5NZN - chains A and B of the 4 polymer chains in the assembly; structure by X-ray diffraction, 1.73 A resolution.

== Chain A (and B) ==
Protein: Neuraminidase
Source organism: unidentified influenza virus
Notes: chain B of this document is another copy of the same molecule, construct and numbering; everything in this record applies to it too
UniProt: W5R8B8 (W5R8B8_9INFA); residue numbers follow UniProt; this construct covers 82-469
Amino-acid sequence (388 residues; numbered 82 to 469; the number before each row is that of its first residue):
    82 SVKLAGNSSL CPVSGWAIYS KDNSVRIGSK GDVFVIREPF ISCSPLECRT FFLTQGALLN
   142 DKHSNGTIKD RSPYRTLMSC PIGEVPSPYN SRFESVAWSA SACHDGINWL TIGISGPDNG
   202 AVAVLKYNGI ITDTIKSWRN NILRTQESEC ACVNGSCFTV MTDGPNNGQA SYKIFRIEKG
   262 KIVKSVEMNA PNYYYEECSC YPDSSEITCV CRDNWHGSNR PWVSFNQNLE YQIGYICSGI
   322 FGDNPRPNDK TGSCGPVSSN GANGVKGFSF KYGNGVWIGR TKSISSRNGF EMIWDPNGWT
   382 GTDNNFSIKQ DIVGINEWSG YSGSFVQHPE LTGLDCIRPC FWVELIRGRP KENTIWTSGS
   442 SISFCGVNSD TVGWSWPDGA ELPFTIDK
Disordered / not traced: 469
Cystine bridges: Cys-92/Cys-417, Cys-124/Cys-129, Cys-184/Cys-231, Cys-233/Cys-238, Cys-279/Cys-292, Cys-281/Cys-290, Cys-318/Cys-335, Cys-421/Cys-446
Glycans and other covalent adducts: N-acetylglucosamine (NAG) linked to Asn-146, Asn-235
Construct notes: engineered mutation Asn-247 (Ser in W5R8B8), Tyr-275 (His in W5R8B8)
Ion coordination: Ca2+ site 1: Asp-294, Gly-298, Asp-324, Gly-342, Asn-344; Ca2+ site 2: Asp-376, Asn-378, Asp-384, Asn-386
Residues lining bound ligands: Oseltamivir carboxylate (G39; (3R,4R,5S)-4-(acetylamino)-5-amino-3-(pentan-3-yloxy)cyclohex-1-ene-1-carboxylic acid): Arg-118, Glu-119, Asp-151, Arg-152, Trp-179, Ser-180, Ile-223, Arg-225, Asn-247, Glu-277, Glu-278, Arg-293, Asn-295, Gly-345, Arg-368, Tyr-402
From the paper describing this entry:
  - mutagenesis - S247N/H275Y, S247N: decreased catalytic activity
  - conformationally variable residues (side-chain flip): Glu-277
  - mutagenesis - S247N/H275Y, S247N: decreased binding to Oseltamivir carboxylate
  - mutagenesis - S247N/H275Y: decreased binding to substrate
  - binding site for Oseltamivir carboxylate: Arg-152

== How chain A and chain B interact ==
Pairs across the interface - 83 pairs, chain A then chain B:
  Ala-98(A) / Ile-212(B)
  Ala-98(A) / Thr-215(B)
  Ile-99(A) / Val-177(B)  hydrophobic
  Ile-99(A) / Val-205(B)
  Ile-99(A) / Ile-212(B)
  Tyr-100(A) / Phe-174(B)
  Tyr-100(A) / Lys-207(B)  hydrogen bond (backbone-side chain)
  Tyr-100(A) / Gly-210(B)  hydrogen bond (side chain-backbone)
  Tyr-100(A) / Ile-211(B)
  Tyr-100(A) / Ile-212(B)  hydrophobic
  Ser-101(A) / Phe-174(B)
  Ser-101(A) / Val-177(B)
  Lys-102(A) / Pro-154(B)
  Lys-102(A) / Tyr-155(B)
  Lys-102(A) / Thr-157(B)
  Lys-102(A) / Phe-174(B)
  Lys-102(A) / Val-177(B)
  Asn-104(A) / Gly-137(B)
  Asn-104(A) / Tyr-155(B)  hydrogen bond (side chain-backbone)
  Asn-104(A) / Thr-157(B)
  Arg-107(A) / Gln-136(B)  hydrogen bond (side chain-backbone)
  Arg-107(A) / Gly-137(B)  hydrogen bond (side chain-backbone)
  Arg-107(A) / Ala-138(B)
  Arg-107(A) / Asp-142(B)
  Arg-107(A) / His-144(B)
  Arg-107(A) / Tyr-155(B)
  Ile-108(A) / Phe-115(B)  hydrophobic
  Ile-108(A) / Leu-139(B)
  Ile-108(A) / Pro-169(B)  hydrophobic
  Ser-110(A) / Asp-142(B)  hydrogen bond
  Ser-110(A) / His-144(B)
  Lys-111(A) / Gly-109(B)  hydrogen bond (side chain-backbone)
  Lys-111(A) / Lys-111(B)  hydrogen bond (side chain-backbone)
  Lys-111(A) / Gly-112(B)  hydrogen bond (side chain-backbone)
  Lys-111(A) / Asp-113(B)
  Lys-111(A) / Leu-140(B)  hydrogen bond (side chain-backbone)
  Lys-111(A) / Asp-142(B)
  Gly-112(A) / Asp-113(B)
  Gly-112(A) / Leu-139(B)
  Gly-112(A) / Tyr-170(B)
  Asp-113(A) / Tyr-170(B)  hydrogen bond (backbone-side chain)
  Ile-163(A) / Phe-174(B)
  Gly-164(A) / Phe-174(B)
  Glu-165(A) / Ser-172(B)
  Val-166(A) / Pro-169(B)  hydrophobic
  Ser-168(A) / Tyr-170(B)
  Tyr-170(A) / Tyr-170(B)  hydrophobic
  Gln-408(A) / Ile-211(B)
  Leu-412(A) / Ile-211(B)  hydrophobic
  Thr-413(A) / Ile-211(B)
  Arg-419(A) / Ile-211(B)
  Arg-419(A) / Ile-212(B)  hydrogen bond (side chain-backbone)
  Val-448(A) / Ile-212(B)  hydrophobic
  Ser-450(A) / Thr-215(B)  hydrogen bond
  Asp-451(A) / Val-203(B)
  Asp-451(A) / Thr-215(B)  hydrogen bond (backbone-side chain)
  Asp-451(A) / Lys-217(B)
  Thr-452(A) / Val-203(B)
  Thr-452(A) / Lys-217(B)  hydrogen bond (backbone-side chain)
  Val-453(A) / Pro-198(B)
  Val-453(A) / Gly-201(B)
  Val-453(A) / Val-203(B)  hydrophobic
  Val-453(A) / Lys-217(B)
  Gly-454(A) / Pro-198(B)
  Trp-455(A) / Ser-153(B)
  Trp-455(A) / Pro-154(B)  hydrophobic
  Trp-455(A) / Ser-196(B)
  Trp-455(A) / Gly-197(B)
  Trp-455(A) / Pro-198(B)
  Ser-456(A) / Pro-154(B)
  Trp-457(A) / Pro-154(B)
  Trp-457(A) / Val-177(B)
  Trp-457(A) / Ser-196(B)  hydrogen bond
  Pro-458(A) / Pro-154(B)
  Pro-458(A) / Tyr-155(B)
  Asp-459(A) / Tyr-155(B)
  Gly-460(A) / His-144(B)
  Gly-460(A) / Tyr-155(B)
  Ala-461(A) / His-144(B)
  Glu-462(A) / Lys-143(B)  salt bridge
  Glu-462(A) / His-144(B)  hydrogen bond (backbone-side chain)
  Pro-464(A) / Lys-143(B)  hydrogen bond (backbone-side chain)
  Phe-465(A) / His-144(B)
Also at the interface, not in a pair above, chain A (40 interface residues in all): Asn-171, Cys-446
Also at the interface, not in a pair above, chain B (39 interface residues in all): Ser-110, Asn-141, Arg-173, Trp-179, Asp-214

== Summary ==
40 residues of chain A and 39 residues of chain B are in contact; the contacts include 18 hydrogen bonds and 1
salt bridge. Polar contacts include Glu-462(A)/Lys-143(B), Tyr-100(A)/Lys-207(B) and Tyr-100(A)/Gly-210(B).
Chain A binds Oseltamivir carboxylate. The paper reports a binding site for Oseltamivir carboxylate at
Arg-152(A); S247N/H275Y and S247N of chain A reduce catalytic activity.
Both chains are Neuraminidase (unidentified influenza virus). Entry 5NZN (Complex of H275Y/S247N mutant
variant of neuraminidase from H1N1 influenza virus with oseltamivir) was determined by X-ray diffraction (same
publication as 5NWE, 5NZ4, 5NZE and 5NZF).
